6MYX - chains I and J of the 4 polymer chains in the assembly; structure by electron microscopy, 6.00 A resolution (low resolution: residue-level contacts below are approximate; hydrogen-bond / salt-bridge calls are withheld).

Chain I (and J):
Molecule: Ribonucleoside-diphosphate reductase
Source organism: Bacillus subtilis
Notes: EC 1.17.4.1; chain J of this document is another copy of the same molecule, construct and numbering; everything in this record applies to it too
UniProtKB: A0A162Q3J9 (A0A162Q3J9_BACIU); numbering as in UniProt (aligned over 1-700)
Sequence (700 residues; each row starts with the number of its first residue):
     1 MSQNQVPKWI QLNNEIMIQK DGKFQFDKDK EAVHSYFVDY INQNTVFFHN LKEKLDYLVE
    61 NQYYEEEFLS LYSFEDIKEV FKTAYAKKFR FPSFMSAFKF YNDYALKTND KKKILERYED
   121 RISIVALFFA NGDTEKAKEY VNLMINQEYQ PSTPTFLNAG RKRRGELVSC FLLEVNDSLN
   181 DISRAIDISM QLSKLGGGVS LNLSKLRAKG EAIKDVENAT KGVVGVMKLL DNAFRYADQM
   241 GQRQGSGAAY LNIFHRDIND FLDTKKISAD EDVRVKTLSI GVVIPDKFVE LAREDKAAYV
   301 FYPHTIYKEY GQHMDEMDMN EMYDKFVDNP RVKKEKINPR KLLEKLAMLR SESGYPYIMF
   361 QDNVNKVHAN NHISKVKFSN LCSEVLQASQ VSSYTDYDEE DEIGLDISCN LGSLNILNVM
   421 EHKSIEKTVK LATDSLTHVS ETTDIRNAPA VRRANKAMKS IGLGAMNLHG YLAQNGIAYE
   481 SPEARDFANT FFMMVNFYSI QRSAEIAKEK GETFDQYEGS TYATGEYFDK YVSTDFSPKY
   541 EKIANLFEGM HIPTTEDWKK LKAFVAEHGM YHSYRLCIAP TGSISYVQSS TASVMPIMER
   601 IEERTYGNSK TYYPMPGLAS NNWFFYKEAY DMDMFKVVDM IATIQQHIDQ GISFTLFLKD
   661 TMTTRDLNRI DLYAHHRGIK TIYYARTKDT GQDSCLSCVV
Unresolved in the structure: 1-3, 163-166, 239-245, 688-700
Small-molecule neighbours:
  - 2'-deoxyadenosine 5'-triphosphate (DTP), molecule 1: Val33, His34, Phe37, Val38, Asn42, Lys88, Phe89, Arg90, Phe91
  - 2'-deoxyadenosine 5'-triphosphate (DTP), molecule 2: His49, Glu53, Asp56
  - 2'-deoxyadenosine 5'-triphosphate (DTP), molecule 3: Asp177, Ser178, Leu179, Ile182, Arg207, Ile213, Lys214, Lys221, His304
  - 2'-deoxyadenosine 5'-triphosphate (DTP), molecule 4: Lys194, Tyr236, Ala237
What the authors report for this chain:
  - catalytic residues: Cys382, Tyr683, Tyr684 (citing earlier work)
  - specificity-determining residues: Arg117 (proposed by the authors, not directly observed)
  - allosteric site: His34, Phe37, Asn42, Thr45, Phe47, Phe48, His49, Leu51, Lys87 to Pro92, Arg117, Glu119 (by similarity / conservation)

Interface between chain I and chain J:
Pairs across the interface - 35 pairs, chain I then chain J:
  Leu179(I) with Met190(J); Gln191(J)
  Ser183(I) with Asp187(J)
  Arg184(I) with Tyr397(J)
  Asp187(I) with Ser183(J)
  Met190(I) with Leu179(J); Ser183(J)
  Gln191(I) with Leu179(J)
  Lys221(I) with Arg235(J); Tyr236(J); Ala237(J)
  Val226(I) with Tyr236(J)
  Lys228(I) with Lys228(J); Asn232(J)
  Leu229(I) with Asn232(J); Ala233(J)
  Asn232(I) with Lys228(J); Leu229(J)
  Ala233(I) with Leu229(J)
  Arg235(I) with Lys221(J)
  Tyr236(I) with Lys221(J)
  Ala237(I) with Lys221(J)
  Glu271(I) with Arg274(J)
  Asp396(I) with Arg446(J); Asn447(J)
  Tyr397(I) with Arg184(J); Asp401(J)
  Asp398(I) with Arg446(J)
  Glu399(I) with Arg446(J)
  Asp401(I) with Tyr397(J)
  Arg446(I) with Asp396(J); Asp398(J); Glu399(J)
  Asn447(I) with Asp396(J); Tyr397(J)
Other interface residues (no listed pair), chain I (30 interface residues in all): Asn180, Lys194, Gly222, Arg274, Tyr394, Pro449, Arg452
Other interface residues (no listed pair), chain J (29 interface residues in all): Asn180, Lys214, Val226, Asp238, Glu271, Pro449, Arg452

Overview:
The interface between chain I and chain J involves 30 residues on one side and 29 on the other. Bound to chain
I: 4 copies of 2'-deoxyadenosine 5'-triphosphate. From the paper: catalytic residues Cys382(I), Tyr683(I) and
Tyr684(I); an allosteric site at His34(I), Phe37(I) and Asn42(I) among others.
Both chains are Ribonucleoside-diphosphate reductase (Bacillus subtilis). Entry 6MYX (EM structure of Bacillus
subtilis ribonucleotide reductase inhibited double-helical filament of NrdE alpha subunit with dATP) was
determined by electron microscopy (same publication as 6MT9, 6MV9, 6MVE and 6MW3).
